4NI7 - chains A and B; structure by X-ray diffraction, 2.40 A resolution.

[Chain A]
Name: Interleukin-6
From: Homo sapiens
UniProtKB: P05231 (IL6_HUMAN); residues 0-184 here correspond to UniProt positions 28-212 (UniProt number = residue number + 28)
Chain sequence (186 residues; numbered -1 to 184; the number before each row is that of its first residue; numbers below 1 keep their minus sign (Met-1 is residue -1)):
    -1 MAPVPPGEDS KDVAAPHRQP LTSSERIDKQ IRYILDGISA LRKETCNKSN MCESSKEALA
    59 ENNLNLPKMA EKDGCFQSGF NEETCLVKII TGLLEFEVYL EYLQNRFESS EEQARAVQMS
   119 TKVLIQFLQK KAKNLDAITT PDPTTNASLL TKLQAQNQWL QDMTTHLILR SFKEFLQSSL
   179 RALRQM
Disordered / not traced: -1 to 15, 48-60, 131-135
Disulfide bonds: Cys73-Cys83
Construct notes: initiating methionine (-1)

[Chain B]
Molecule: SOMAmer SL1025
Sequence (32 nucleotides; numbered 1 to 32; the number before each row is that of its first residue):
     1 GGCAGGXXXG GXAXXXACXC GXXAAGXCGX GG
Disordered / not traced: 20
Modified positions: OMC (o2'-methylycytidine-5'-monophosphate) at position 3, OMG (o2'-methylguanosine-5'-monophosphate) at position 6, DUZ (5-(benzylcarbamoyl)-2'-deoxyuridine 5'-(dihydrogen phosphate)) at position 7, DUZ (5-(benzylcarbamoyl)-2'-deoxyuridine 5'-(dihydrogen phosphate)) at position 8, UPE (2'-deoxy-5-[(2-phenylethyl)carbamoyl]uridine 5'-(dihydrogen phosphate)) at position 9, 2JU (2'-deoxy-5-[(naphthalen-1-ylmethyl)carbamoyl]uridine 5'-(dihydrogen phosphate)) at position 12, DUZ (5-(benzylcarbamoyl)-2'-deoxyuridine 5'-(dihydrogen phosphate)) at position 14, DUZ (5-(benzylcarbamoyl)-2'-deoxyuridine 5'-(dihydrogen phosphate)) at position 15, A2M (2'-O-methyladenosine 5'-(dihydrogen phosphate)) at position 16, A2M (2'-O-methyladenosine 5'-(dihydrogen phosphate)) at position 19, OMC (o2'-methylycytidine-5'-monophosphate) at position 20, DUZ (5-(benzylcarbamoyl)-2'-deoxyuridine 5'-(dihydrogen phosphate)) at position 22, DUZ (5-(benzylcarbamoyl)-2'-deoxyuridine 5'-(dihydrogen phosphate)) at position 23, DUZ (5-(benzylcarbamoyl)-2'-deoxyuridine 5'-(dihydrogen phosphate)) at position 27, OMC (o2'-methylycytidine-5'-monophosphate) at position 28, DUZ (5-(benzylcarbamoyl)-2'-deoxyuridine 5'-(dihydrogen phosphate)) at position 30
Metal / ion sites: Na+ site 1: DG1, OMG_6, UPE_9, DG10, DG32; Na+ site 2: DG2, DG5, DG10, DG11, DG31, DG32

[Chain A / chain B interface]
Residue-residue contacts (31; chain A residue first):
  Arg16(A) with DG29(B), hydrogen bond to the base; DUZ_30(B), base contact
  Leu19(A) with DUZ_7(B), base contact
  Arg24(A) with DG5(B), hydrogen bond to the phosphate; OMG_6(B), salt bridge to the phosphate; DUZ_7(B), base contact
  Lys27(A) with 2JU_12(B), base contact; DA13(B), salt bridge to the phosphate; DUZ_14(B), phosphate contact
  Gln28(A) with DUZ_8(B), base contact; 2JU_12(B), base contact
  Arg30(A) with DUZ_14(B), salt bridge to the phosphate; DUZ_15(B), base contact; DUZ_23(B), base contact
  Tyr31(A) with 2JU_12(B), sugar contact; DUZ_14(B), base contact
  Leu33(A) with DUZ_22(B), base contact; DUZ_23(B), base contact
  Asp34(A) with DUZ_14(B), base contact
  Met117(A) with 2JU_12(B), base contact
  Ser118(A) with 2JU_12(B), base contact
  Val121(A) with DUZ_7(B), sugar contact; 2JU_12(B), base contact
  Gln124(A) with DUZ_7(B), phosphate contact
  Phe125(A) with DUZ_7(B), base contact
  Lys128(A) with DUZ_7(B), salt bridge to the phosphate
  Lys171(A) with DUZ_22(B), salt bridge to the phosphate
  Gln175(A) with DUZ_22(B), base contact
  Leu178(A) with DUZ_15(B), base contact; DUZ_22(B), base contact
  Arg182(A) with DUZ_15(B), base contact
Also at the interface, not in a pair above, chain A (21 interface residues in all): Arg113, Ala114
Also at the interface, not in a pair above, chain B (14 interface residues in all): DA4, DG21

[Summary]
21 residues of chain A face 14 of chain B across their interface; the contacts include 2 hydrogen bonds and 5
salt bridges. Polar pairs include Arg16(A)-DG29(B), Arg24(A)-DG5(B) and Arg24(A)-OMG_6(B). DG1(B), OMG_6(B),
UPE_9(B), DG10(B) and DG32(B) form the Na+ site 1.
Here chain A is Interleukin-6 (Homo sapiens) and chain B is SOMAmer SL1025. Entry 4NI7 (Crystal structure of
human interleukin 6 in complex with a modified nucleotide aptamer (SOMAMER SL1025)) was determined by X-ray
diffraction (same publication as 4NI9).
